8HE2 - chain A; structure by X-ray diffraction, 1.61 A resolution.

== Chain A ==
Name: Chitin deacetylase
Organism: Puccinia striiformis f. sp. tritici
Notes: EC 3.5.1.41
UniProtKB: A0A2S4WL56 (A0A2S4WL56_9BASI); residues 1-274 here correspond to UniProt positions 323-596 (UniProt number = residue number + 322)
Sequence (280 residues; each row starts with the number of its first residue):
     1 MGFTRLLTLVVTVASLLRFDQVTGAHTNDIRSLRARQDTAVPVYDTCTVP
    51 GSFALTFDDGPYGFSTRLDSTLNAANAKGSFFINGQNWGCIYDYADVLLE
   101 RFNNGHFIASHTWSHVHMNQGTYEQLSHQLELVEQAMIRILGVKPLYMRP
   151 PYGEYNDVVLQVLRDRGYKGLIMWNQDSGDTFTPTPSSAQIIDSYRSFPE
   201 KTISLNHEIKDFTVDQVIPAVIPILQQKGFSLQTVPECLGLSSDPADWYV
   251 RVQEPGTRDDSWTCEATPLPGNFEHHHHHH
Not modelled in the structure: 1-40, 266-280
Differences from the reference sequence: conflict Ser32 (Thr354 in A0A2S4WL56), Cys238 (Ala560 in A0A2S4WL56); expression tag (275-280)
Disulfides: Cys47-Cys238, Cys90-Cys264
Bound ions: Zn2+: Asp59, His111, His115 (together with LMI)
Ligand contacts: LMI (tert-butyl N-[3-[[4-(oxidanylcarbamoyl)phenyl]methylamino]-3-oxidanylidene-propyl]carbamate): Asp58, Asp59, His111, His115, His117, Pro151, Tyr152, Gly153, Glu154, Trp174, Leu205, His207
Reported in the primary citation:
  - catalytic residues: Asp58, His207 (proposed by the authors, not directly observed)

== Summary ==
Chain A binds compound LMI. Asp59, His111 and His115 coordinate Zn2+. The paper reports catalytic residues
Asp58 and His207.
Chain A is Chitin deacetylase (Puccinia striiformis f. sp. tritici); the structure, The structure of chitin
deacetylase Pst_13661 from Puccinia striiformis f. sp. tritici, was determined by X-ray diffraction (same
publication as 8HE1, 8HE4, 8HF9 and 8HFA).
